Entry 2BSD (X-ray diffraction, 2.30 A resolution); this record covers chains A and C of the 3 polymer chains in the assembly.

== Chain A (and C) ==
Molecule: Receptor binding protein
Organism: Enterobacteria phage P2
Notes: chain C of this document is another copy of the same molecule, construct and numbering; everything in this record applies to it too
Reference sequence: Q71AW2 (Q71AW2_9CAUD); residue numbers follow UniProt; this construct covers 1-264
Amino-acid sequence (264 residues; numbered 1 to 264; the number before each row is that of its first residue):
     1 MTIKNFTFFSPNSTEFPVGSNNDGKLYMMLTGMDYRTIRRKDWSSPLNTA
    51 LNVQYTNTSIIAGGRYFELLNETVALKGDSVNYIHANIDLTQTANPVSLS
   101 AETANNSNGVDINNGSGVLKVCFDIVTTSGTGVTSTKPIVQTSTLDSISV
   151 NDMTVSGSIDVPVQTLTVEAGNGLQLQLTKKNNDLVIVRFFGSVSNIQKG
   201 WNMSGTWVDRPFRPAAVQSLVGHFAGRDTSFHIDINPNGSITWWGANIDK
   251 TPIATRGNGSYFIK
Not modelled in the structure: 1, 10-18

== Chain A / chain C interface ==
Contacting residue pairs (106):
  Phe6(A) - Asn22(C)
  Tyr27(A) - Leu26(C)  hydrophobic
  Tyr27(A) - Leu30(C)
  Thr31(A) - Met29(C)
  Thr31(A) - Leu30(C)  hydrogen bond (side chain-backbone)
  Arg39(A) - Met29(C)
  Arg40(A) - Met29(C)
  Lys41(A) - Met29(C)
  Trp43(A) - Lys25(C)
  Trp43(A) - Tyr35(C)  hydrophobic
  Trp43(A) - Asp111(C)
  Trp43(A) - Asn114(C)
  Asn57(A) - Asn114(C)  hydrogen bond
  Ser59(A) - Met29(C)
  Ile61(A) - Leu26(C)  hydrophobic
  Ile61(A) - Met29(C)  hydrophobic
  Ile61(A) - Leu30(C)  hydrophobic
  Tyr66(A) - Asn22(C)
  Tyr66(A) - Lys25(C)
  Tyr66(A) - Leu26(C)
  Tyr66(A) - Met29(C)  hydrophobic
  Glu68(A) - Asn22(C)
  Glu68(A) - Lys25(C)  salt bridge
  Val140(A) - Asp146(C)
  Val140(A) - Ser147(C)
  Gln141(A) - Asp146(C)  hydrogen bond (backbone-side chain)
  Gln141(A) - Ser147(C)  hydrogen bond (backbone-backbone)
  Thr142(A) - Ser147(C)
  Ser143(A) - Leu145(C)
  Ser143(A) - Ser147(C)  hydrogen bond (backbone-backbone)
  Ser143(A) - Ile148(C)
  Ser143(A) - Ser149(C)  hydrogen bond (backbone-backbone)
  Thr144(A) - Ser149(C)
  Leu145(A) - Ser149(C)  hydrogen bond (backbone-backbone)
  Leu145(A) - Val150(C)
  Leu145(A) - Asn151(C)
  Asp146(A) - Val150(C)
  Asp146(A) - Asn151(C)  hydrogen bond (backbone-backbone)
  Asp146(A) - Asp152(C)  hydrogen bond (backbone-backbone)
  Ser147(A) - Asp152(C)
  Ile148(A) - Val150(C)  hydrophobic
  Ile148(A) - Asp152(C)  hydrogen bond (backbone-backbone)
  Ile148(A) - Met153(C)
  Ile148(A) - Thr154(C)  hydrogen bond (backbone-backbone)
  Ser149(A) - Thr154(C)
  Val150(A) - Thr154(C)  hydrogen bond (backbone-backbone)
  Val150(A) - Val155(C)
  Val150(A) - Ser156(C)  hydrogen bond (backbone-backbone)
  Asn151(A) - Val155(C)
  Asn151(A) - Ser156(C)  hydrogen bond
  Asn151(A) - Gly157(C)  hydrogen bond (backbone-backbone)
  Asn151(A) - Ser158(C)
  Asp152(A) - Gly157(C)
  Asp152(A) - Ser158(C)  hydrogen bond (side chain-backbone)
  Met153(A) - Met153(C)  hydrophobic
  Met153(A) - Ser158(C)  hydrogen bond (backbone-backbone)
  Met153(A) - Ile159(C)
  Met153(A) - Asp160(C)  hydrogen bond (backbone-backbone)
  Thr154(A) - Asp160(C)
  Val155(A) - Asp160(C)  hydrogen bond (backbone-backbone)
  Val155(A) - Pro162(C)
  Ser156(A) - Pro162(C)
  Gly157(A) - Pro162(C)
  Ser158(A) - Asn182(C)
  Ser158(A) - Asn183(C)
  Ile159(A) - Ile159(C)  hydrophobic
  Ile159(A) - Val161(C)  hydrophobic
  Ile159(A) - Asn182(C)  hydrogen bond (backbone-side chain)
  Thr179(A) - Phe262(C)
  Lys181(A) - Asp184(C)  salt bridge
  Lys181(A) - Phe262(C)
  Lys181(A) - Lys264(C)  hydrogen bond (side chain-backbone)
  Leu185(A) - Phe262(C)  hydrophobic
  Ile187(A) - Leu185(C)  hydrophobic
  Ile187(A) - Ser260(C)
  Ile187(A) - Tyr261(C)  hydrophobic
  Ile187(A) - Phe262(C)  hydrophobic
  Arg189(A) - Ala216(C)
  Arg189(A) - Val217(C)  hydrogen bond (side chain-backbone)
  Arg189(A) - Gln218(C)  hydrogen bond
  His223(A) - Ser230(C)  hydrogen bond
  His223(A) - Phe231(C)
  His223(A) - His232(C)
  His223(A) - Trp244(C)
  Ala225(A) - His232(C)
  Ala225(A) - Trp244(C)
  Gly226(A) - Lys199(C)
  Gly226(A) - Trp244(C)  hydrogen bond (backbone-backbone)
  Gly226(A) - Gly245(C)
  Gly226(A) - Ala246(C)
  Arg227(A) - Ser230(C)
  Arg227(A) - Gly245(C)
  Arg227(A) - Ala246(C)  hydrogen bond (backbone-backbone)
  Asp228(A) - Thr229(C)
  Asp228(A) - Ser230(C)  hydrogen bond (backbone-backbone)
  Thr229(A) - Ser230(C)  hydrogen bond (backbone-side chain)
  Ser230(A) - Ser230(C)
  Arg256(A) - Ser219(C)
  Arg256(A) - His232(C)
  Gly257(A) - Ser219(C)
  Gly257(A) - Val221(C)
  Asn258(A) - Gln218(C)  hydrogen bond
  Asn258(A) - Ser219(C)  hydrogen bond (backbone-backbone)
  Asn258(A) - Leu220(C)
  Asn258(A) - Ser260(C)  hydrogen bond (side chain-backbone)
  Asn258(A) - Tyr261(C)
Interface residues without a listed pair, chain A (52 interface residues in all): Leu30, Ile60, Val221, Phe224, Ser260
Interface residues without a listed pair, chain C (50 interface residues in all): Tyr27, Met28

== Overview ==
The interface between chain A and chain C involves 52 residues on one side and 50 on the other, with 31
hydrogen bonds and 2 salt bridges. Polar contacts include Glu68(A)-Lys25(C), Lys181(A)-Asp184(C) and
Thr31(A)-Leu30(C).
Both chains are Receptor binding protein (Enterobacteria phage P2). Entry 2BSD (Structure of Lactococcal
Bacteriophage p2 Receptor Binding Protein) was determined by X-ray diffraction (same publication as 2BSE).
